Entry 4LCX (X-ray diffraction, 3.09 A resolution); this record covers chains B and E of the 6 polymer chains in the assembly.

# Chain B
Protein: Hemagglutinin HA2
From: Influenza A virus
Amino-acid sequence (170 residues; numbered 322 to 491; the number before each row is that of its first residue):
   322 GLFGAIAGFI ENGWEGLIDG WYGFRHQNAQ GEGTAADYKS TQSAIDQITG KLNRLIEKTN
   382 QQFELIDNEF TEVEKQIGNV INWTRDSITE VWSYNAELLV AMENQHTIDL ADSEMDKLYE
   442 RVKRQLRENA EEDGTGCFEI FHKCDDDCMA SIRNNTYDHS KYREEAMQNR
Disulfides: Cys465-Cys469
Covalent attachments: N-acetylglucosamine (NAG) linked to Asn403

# Chain E
Protein: Hemagglutinin HA1
From: Influenza A virus
Amino-acid sequence (316 residues; numbered 1 to 316; the number before each row is that of its first residue):
     1 DKICLGHHAV SNGTKVNTLT ERGVEVVNAT ETVERTNIPR ICSKGKRTVD LGQCGLLGTI
    61 TGPPQCDQFL EFSADLIIER REGSDVCYPG KFVNEEALRQ ILRESGGIDK EAMGFTYSGI
   121 RTNGATSSCR RSGSSFYAEM KWLLSNTDNA AFPQMTKSYK NTRKNPALIV WGIHHSGSTA
   181 EQTKLYGSGN KLVTVGSSNY QQSFVPSPGA RTQVNGQSGR IDFHWLMLNP NDTVTFSFNG
   241 AFIAPDRASF LRGKSMGIQS GVQVDADCEG DCYYSGGTII SNLPFQNIDS RAVGKCPRYV
   301 KQRSLLLATG MKNVPE
Disulfides: Cys42-Cys268, Cys54-Cys66, Cys87-Cys129, Cys272-Cys296

# Interface between chain B and chain E
Pairs across the interface (8):
  Glu395(B) - Ala97(E)
  Lys396(B) - Ala97(E)
  Lys396(B) - Ile101(E)
  Lys396(B) - Glu104(E)  salt bridge
  Gln397(B) - Glu96(E)
  Gln397(B) - Ala97(E)
  Asn400(B) - Gln100(E)  hydrogen bond
  Glu411(B) - Arg298(E)  salt bridge

# Summary
5 residues of chain B face 6 of chain E across their interface, with 1 hydrogen bond and 2 salt bridges. Polar
contacts include Lys396(B)-Glu104(E), Glu411(B)-Arg298(E) and Asn400(B)-Gln100(E). Covalently linked
N-acetylglucosamine: at Asn403(B).
Chain B is Hemagglutinin HA2 and chain E is Hemagglutinin HA1, both from Influenza A virus; the structure, The
structure of hemagglutinin from avian-origin H7N9 influenza virus (A/Shanghai/1/2013), was determined by X-ray
diffraction (same publication as 4KOL, 4KOM, 4KON, 4LKG, 4LKH, 4LKI, 4LKJ and 4LKK).
